Entry 6KAV (X-ray diffraction, 1.70 A resolution); this record covers chains C and D of the 4 polymer chains in the assembly.

[Chain C]
Name: Hemoglobin subunit alpha
From: Homo sapiens
UniProtKB: P69905 (HBA_HUMAN); residues 1-141 here correspond to UniProt positions 2-142 (UniProt number = residue number + 1)
Amino-acid sequence (141 residues; row label = number of the first residue in the row):
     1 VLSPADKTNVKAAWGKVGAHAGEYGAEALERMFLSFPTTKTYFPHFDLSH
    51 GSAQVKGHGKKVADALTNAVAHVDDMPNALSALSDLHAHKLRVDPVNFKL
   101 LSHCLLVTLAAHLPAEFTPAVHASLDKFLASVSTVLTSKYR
Curated features (UniProtKB/Swiss-Prot):
  - binding site (O2): H58
  - binding site (heme b): H87
  - site: T8, N9 (Microbial infection: Cleavage), K11 (Not glycated), A13, W14 (Microbial infection: Cleavage), Y24, G25 (Microbial infection: Cleavage), L29, E30 (Microbial infection: Cleavage), H45, F46 (Microbial infection: Cleavage), D47, L48 (Microbial infection: Cleavage), S52, A53 (Microbial infection: Cleavage), V55, K56 (Microbial infection: Cleavage), K56 (Not glycated), G59, K60 (Microbial infection: Cleavage), K60 (Not glycated), K90 (Not glycated), L91, R92 (Microbial infection: Cleavage), K99 (Not glycated), L106, V107 (Microbial infection: Cleavage), T108, L109 (Microbial infection: Cleavage), V121, H122 (Microbial infection: Cleavage), S133, T134 (Microbial infection: Cleavage)
  - modified residue: S3 (Phosphoserine), K7 (N6-succinyllysine), T8 (Phosphothreonine), K11 (N6-succinyllysine), K16 (N6-acetyllysine), Y24 (Phosphotyrosine), S35 (Phosphoserine), K40 (N6-succinyllysine), S49 (Phosphoserine), S102 (Phosphoserine), T108 (Phosphothreonine), S124 (Phosphoserine), S131 (Phosphoserine), T134 (Phosphothreonine), T137 (Phosphothreonine), S138 (Phosphoserine)
  - glycosylation (N-linked (Glc) (glycation) lysine): K7, K16, K40, K61
Bound ions: heme Fe: H87 (together with carbon monoxide)
Ligand contacts: carbon monoxide / heme: L29, M32, T39, Y42, F43, F46, H58, K61, V62, A65, L66, L83, L86, H87, L91, V93, N97, F98, L101, L105, V132, L136

[Chain D]
Name: Hemoglobin subunit beta
From: Homo sapiens
UniProtKB: P68871 (HBB_HUMAN); residues 1-146 here correspond to UniProt positions 2-147 (UniProt number = residue number + 1)
Amino-acid sequence (146 residues; each row starts with the number of its first residue):
     1 VHLTPEEKSAVTALWGKVNVDEVGGEALGRLLVVYPWTQRFFESFGDLST
    51 PDAVMGNPKVKAHGKKVLGAFSDGLAHLDNLKGTFATLSELHCDKLHVDP
   101 ENFRLLGNVLVCVLAHHFGKEFTPPVQAAYQKVVAGVANALAHKYH
Curated features (UniProtKB/Swiss-Prot):
  - binding site ((2R)-2,3-bisphosphoglycerate): V1, H2, K82, H143
  - binding site (heme b): H63, H92
  - site: E7, K8 (Microbial infection: Cleavage), G25, E26 (Microbial infection: Cleavage), G29, R30 (Microbial infection: Cleavage), Y35, P36 (Microbial infection: Cleavage), W37, T38 (Microbial infection: Cleavage), F45, G46 (Microbial infection: Cleavage), D52, A53 (Microbial infection: Cleavage), G56, N57 (Microbial infection: Cleavage), K59 (Not glycated), F71, S72 (Microbial infection: Cleavage), G74, L75 (Microbial infection: Cleavage), K82 (Not glycated), T84, F85 (Microbial infection: Cleavage), H92, C93 (Microbial infection: Cleavage), K95 (Not glycated), R104, L105 (Microbial infection: Cleavage), L110, V111 (Microbial infection: Cleavage), G119, K120 (Microbial infection: Cleavage), F122, T123 (Microbial infection: Cleavage), A128, A129 (Microbial infection: Cleavage) and 2 more in UniProt
  - modified residue: V1 (N-acetylvaline), S9 (Phosphoserine), T12 (Phosphothreonine), S44 (Phosphoserine), T50 (Phosphothreonine), K59 (N6-acetyllysine), K82 (N6-acetyllysine), T87 (Phosphothreonine), C93 (S-nitrosocysteine), K144 (N6-acetyllysine)
  - glycosylation: V1 (N-linked (Glc) (glycation) valine), K8 (N-linked (Glc) (glycation) lysine), K17 (N-linked (Glc) (glycation) lysine), K66 (N-linked (Glc) (glycation) lysine), K120 (N-linked (Glc) (glycation) lysine), K144 (N-linked (Glc) (glycation) lysine)
Bound ions: heme Fe: H92 (together with carbon monoxide)
Ligand contacts: carbon monoxide / heme: L28, L31, T38, F41, F42, S44, F45, H63, K66, V67, A70, F71, F85, L88, L91, H92, L96, V98, N102, F103, L106, V137, L141

[How chain C and chain D interact]
Contacting residue pairs (38):
  R31(C) with F122(D), hydrogen bond (side chain-backbone); T123(D); P124(D); Q127(D), hydrogen bond
  L34(C) with P124(D), hydrophobic; P125(D); A128(D)
  S35(C) with Q127(D); A128(D); Q131(D)
  F36(C) with Q131(D)
  K99(C) with R104(D)
  H103(C) with N108(D); V111(D); Q127(D); Q131(D), hydrogen bond
  C104(C) with Q127(D)
  V107(C) with V111(D), hydrophobic; A115(D), hydrophobic; Q127(D)
  A110(C) with C112(D); A115(D); H116(D)
  A111(C) with A115(D); G119(D)
  P114(C) with H116(D), hydrogen bond (backbone-side chain)
  F117(C) with R30(D), hydrogen bond (backbone-side chain); H116(D)
  T118(C) with R30(D)
  P119(C) with R30(D); V33(D); M55(D), hydrophobic
  H122(C) with R30(D), hydrogen bond; V34(D)
  A123(C) with V33(D); V34(D), hydrophobic
  D126(C) with V34(D); Y35(D), hydrogen bond
Interface residues without a listed pair, chain C (20 interface residues in all): E30, L106, A120
Interface residues without a listed pair, chain D (22 interface residues in all): P51, E101, K120

[In short]
20 residues of chain C face 22 of chain D across their interface; the contacts include 7 hydrogen bonds. Polar
pairs include R31(C)-F122(D), R31(C)-Q127(D) and H103(C)-Q131(D). Ligands of chain C: carbon monoxide / heme.
Chain D binds carbon monoxide / heme.
Here chain C is Hemoglobin subunit alpha and chain D is Hemoglobin subunit beta, both from Homo sapiens. Entry
6KAV (Carbonmonoxy human hemoglobin A in the R2 quaternary structure at 140 K: Light) was determined by X-ray
diffraction together with 6KA9, 6KAE, 6KAH, 6KAI, 6KAO, 6KAP and 11 further entries from the same study.
